Entry 7MUW (electron microscopy, 4.60 A resolution (low resolution: residue-level contacts below are approximate; hydrogen-bond / salt-bridge calls are withheld)); this record covers chains KC and LC of the 205 polymer chains in the assembly.

[Chain KC (and LC)]
Molecule: DotC
Organism: Legionella pneumophila
Notes: chain LC of this document is another copy of the same molecule, construct and numbering; everything in this record applies to it too
UniProt: O52184 (O52184_LEGPN); residue numbers follow UniProt; this construct covers 1-303
Amino-acid sequence (303 residues; each row starts with the number of its first residue):
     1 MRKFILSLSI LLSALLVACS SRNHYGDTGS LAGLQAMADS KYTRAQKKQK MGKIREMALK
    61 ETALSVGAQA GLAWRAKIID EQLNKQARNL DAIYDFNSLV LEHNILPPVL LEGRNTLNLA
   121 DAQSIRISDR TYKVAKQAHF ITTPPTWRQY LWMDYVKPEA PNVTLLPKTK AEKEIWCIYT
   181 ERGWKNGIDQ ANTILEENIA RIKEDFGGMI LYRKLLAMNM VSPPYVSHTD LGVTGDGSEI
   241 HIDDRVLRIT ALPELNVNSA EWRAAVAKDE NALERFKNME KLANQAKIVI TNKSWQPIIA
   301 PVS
Disordered / not traced: 1-59, 269-303
Reported in the primary citation:
  - post-translational modification sites: C19 (citing earlier work)

[How chain KC and chain LC interact]
Residue-residue contacts (40):
  A138(KC) with Q123(LC)
  H139(KC) with A122(LC); Q123(LC)
  F140(KC) with L119(LC); Q123(LC); S124(LC); I125(LC)
  V233(KC) with S259(LC); W262(LC)
  G235(KC) with V257(LC)
  G237(KC) with E254(LC); L255(LC)
  S238(KC) with Y132(LC); K133(LC); V134(LC); L255(LC)
  E239(KC) with Y132(LC); K133(LC); V134(LC)
  I240(KC) with T131(LC); Y132(LC); L255(LC)
  H241(KC) with S128(LC); R130(LC); T131(LC)
  I242(KC) with R130(LC)
  D243(KC) with I127(LC); S128(LC); D129(LC)
  D244(KC) with R126(LC); I127(LC); S128(LC)
  R245(KC) with R126(LC); I127(LC)
  V246(KC) with I125(LC); R126(LC)
  L247(KC) with S124(LC); I125(LC)
  R248(KC) with Q123(LC)
  I249(KC) with Q123(LC)
Other interface residues (no listed pair), chain KC (20 interface residues in all): D236, L252

[Overview]
20 residues of chain KC face 19 of chain LC across their interface. The paper reports a modification site at
C19(KC).
Both chains are DotC (Legionella pneumophila). Entry 7MUW (Reconstruction of the Legionella pneumophila
Dot/Icm T4SS 3DVA Map 4) was determined by electron microscopy together with 7MUC, 7MUD, 7MUE, 7MUQ, 7MUS,
7MUV and 7MUY from the same study.
